PDB entry 8QG1 | X-ray diffraction, 2.00 A resolution | chains B and C of the 4 polymer chains in the assembly

Chain B:
Molecule: NADH-quinone oxidoreductase subunit F
From: Aquifex aeolicus VF5
Notes: engineered mutation(s): AGHHHHHH added after L426
Reference sequence: O66841 (NUOF_AQUAE); residues 1-426 here = UniProt positions 1-426
Sequence (434 residues; each row starts with the number of its first residue):
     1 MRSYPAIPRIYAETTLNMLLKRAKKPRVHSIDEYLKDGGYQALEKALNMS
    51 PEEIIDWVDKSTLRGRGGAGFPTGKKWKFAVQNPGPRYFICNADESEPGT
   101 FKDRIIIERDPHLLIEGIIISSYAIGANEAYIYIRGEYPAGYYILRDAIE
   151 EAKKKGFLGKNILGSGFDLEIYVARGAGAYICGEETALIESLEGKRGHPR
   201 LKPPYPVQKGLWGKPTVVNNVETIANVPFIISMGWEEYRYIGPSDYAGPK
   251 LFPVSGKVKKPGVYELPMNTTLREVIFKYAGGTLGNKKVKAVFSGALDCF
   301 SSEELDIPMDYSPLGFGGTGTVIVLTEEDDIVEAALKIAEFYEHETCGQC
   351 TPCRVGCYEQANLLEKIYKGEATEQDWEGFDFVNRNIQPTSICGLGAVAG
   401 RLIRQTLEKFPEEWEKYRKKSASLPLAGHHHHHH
Not modelled in the structure: 1-2, 420-434
Differences from the reference sequence: expression tag (427-434)
Bound ions: 4Fe-4S cluster Fe: Cys-347, Cys-350, Cys-353, Cys-393
Small-molecule neighbours:
  - adenosine-5-diphosphoribose (APR): Gly-67, Gly-68, Ala-69, Phe-71, Lys-76, Phe-79, Tyr-180, Glu-185, Tyr-205, Pro-206, Val-207, Val-218, Leu-297, Gly-318, Val-398
  - FMN (flavin mononucleotide): Gly-65, Arg-66, Gly-67, Gly-68, Phe-71, Lys-76, Asn-92, Asp-94, Glu-95, Ser-96, Tyr-180, Ile-181, Gly-183, Glu-184, Glu-185, Val-218, Asn-219, Asn-220, Thr-223, Gly-394, Leu-395
  - MPO (3[N-morpholino]propane sulfonic acid): Gly-159, Lys-160, Glu-170
  - 4Fe-4S cluster (SF4): Ile-181, Pro-199, Thr-346, Cys-347, Gly-348, Gln-349, Cys-350, Cys-353, Ser-391, Ile-392, Cys-393, Leu-395, Gly-396

Chain C:
Molecule: NADH-quinone oxidoreductase subunit E
From: Aquifex aeolicus VF5
Notes: EC 7.1.1.-
Reference sequence: O66842 (NUOE_AQUAE); residues 1-160 here = UniProt positions 1-160
Sequence (160 residues; each row starts with the number of its first residue):
     1 MFKTEFEFPEELKTKLQEHINYFPKKRQAILLCLHEIQNYYGYIPPESLK
    51 PLADMLELPLNHVEGVVAFYDMFDREDKAKYRIRVCVSIVCHLMGTNKLL
   101 KALENILGIKPGEVTPDGKFKIVPVQCLGACSEAPVFMVNDDEYKFESEV
   151 QLNEILSRYT
Not modelled in the structure: 1-4
Bound ions: 2Fe-2S cluster Fe: Cys-86, Cys-91, Cys-127, Cys-131
Small-molecule neighbours: 2Fe-2S cluster (FES): Cys-86, Ser-88, Ile-89, Val-90, Cys-91, Cys-127, Leu-128, Gly-129, Ala-130, Cys-131, Val-136

Chain B / chain C interface:
Pairs across the interface (8; chain B residue first):
  Leu-35(B) / Glu-147(C)
  Lys-36(B) / Glu-147(C)  salt bridge
  Lys-36(B) / Ser-148(C)  hydrogen bond (backbone-side chain)
  Gln-41(B) / Gln-151(C)  hydrogen bond (side chain-backbone)
  Gln-41(B) / Glu-154(C)
  Gln-41(B) / Ile-155(C)
  Glu-44(B) / Arg-158(C)  salt bridge
  Lys-155(B) / Glu-133(C)  salt bridge
Interface residues without a listed pair, chain B (6 interface residues in all): Asp-32
Interface residues without a listed pair, chain C (9 interface residues in all): Lys-145, Val-150

Summary:
The interface between chain B and chain C involves 6 residues on one side and 9 on the other; the contacts
include 2 hydrogen bonds and 3 salt bridges. Polar contacts include Lys-36(B)/Glu-147(C), Glu-44(B)/Arg-158(C)
and Lys-155(B)/Glu-133(C).
Chain B is NADH-quinone oxidoreductase subunit F and chain C is NADH-quinone oxidoreductase subunit E, both
from Aquifex aeolicus VF5; the structure, Crystal structure of oxidized respiratory Complex I subunits NuoEF
from Aquifex aeolicus bound to ADP-ribose, was determined by X-ray diffraction, deposited together with 8QGW,
8QH4, 8QH7 and 8QHK.
